PDB entry 3SPY | X-ray diffraction, 2.14 A resolution | chains A and T of the 3 polymer chains in the assembly

Chain A:
Molecule: DNA polymerase
Source organism: Enterobacteria phage RB69
Notes: EC 2.7.7.7
Reference sequence: Q38087 (DPOL_BPR69); numbering as in UniProt (aligned over 1-901)
Chain sequence (901 residues; row label = number of the first residue in the row):
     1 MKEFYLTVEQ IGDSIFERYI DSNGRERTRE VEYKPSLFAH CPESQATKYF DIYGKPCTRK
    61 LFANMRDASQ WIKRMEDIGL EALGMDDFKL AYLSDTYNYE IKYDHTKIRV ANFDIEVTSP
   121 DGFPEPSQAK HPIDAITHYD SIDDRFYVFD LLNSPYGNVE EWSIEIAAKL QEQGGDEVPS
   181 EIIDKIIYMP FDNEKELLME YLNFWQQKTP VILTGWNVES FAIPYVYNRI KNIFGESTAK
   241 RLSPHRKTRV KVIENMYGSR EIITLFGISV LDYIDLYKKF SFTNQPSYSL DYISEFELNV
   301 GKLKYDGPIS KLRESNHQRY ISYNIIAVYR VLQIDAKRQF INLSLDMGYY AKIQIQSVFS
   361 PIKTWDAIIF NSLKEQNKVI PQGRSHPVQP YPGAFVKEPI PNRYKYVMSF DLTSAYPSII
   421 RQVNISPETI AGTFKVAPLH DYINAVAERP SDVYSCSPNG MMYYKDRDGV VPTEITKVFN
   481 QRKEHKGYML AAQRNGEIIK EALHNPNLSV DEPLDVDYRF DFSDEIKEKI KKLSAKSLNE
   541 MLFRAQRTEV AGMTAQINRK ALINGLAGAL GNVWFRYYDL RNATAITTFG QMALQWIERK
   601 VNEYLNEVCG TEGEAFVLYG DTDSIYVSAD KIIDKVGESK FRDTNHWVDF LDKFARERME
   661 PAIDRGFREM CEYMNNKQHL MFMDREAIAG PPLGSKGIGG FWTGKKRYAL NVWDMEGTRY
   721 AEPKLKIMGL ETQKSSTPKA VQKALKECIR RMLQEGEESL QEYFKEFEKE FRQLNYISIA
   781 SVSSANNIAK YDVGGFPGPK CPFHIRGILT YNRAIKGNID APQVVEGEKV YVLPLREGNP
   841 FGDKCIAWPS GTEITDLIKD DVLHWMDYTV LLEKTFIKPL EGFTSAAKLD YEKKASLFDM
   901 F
Sequence notes: engineered mutation Ala-222 (Asp in Q38087), Ala-327 (Asp in Q38087), Ala-415 (Leu in Q38087), Ala-561 (Leu in Q38087), Gly-565 (Ser in Q38087), Ala-567 (Tyr in Q38087)
Swiss-Prot annotation at these positions:
  - region: Thr-248 to Thr-264 (Beta hairpin), Lys-705 to Tyr-708 (Binding of DNA in B-conformation), Leu-897 to Phe-901 (Interaction with the polymerase clamp)
  - binding site (Mg(2+)): Asp-114, Glu-116, Asp-411, Leu-412, Asp-623
  - binding site (substrate): Ser-414, Tyr-416, Arg-482, Lys-560
  - site: Asp-621 (Optimization of metal coordination by the polymerase active site), Lys-706 (Optimization of metal coordination by the polymerase active site), Asp-714 (Essential for viral replication)
  - mutagenesis: Asp-621 (D621A: Drastic decrease in the efficiency of incorporation of dGMP), Lys-706 (K706A: Almost complete loss of polymerase activity), Asp-714 (D714A: Complete loss of viral replication)
Bound ions: Mg2+ site 1: Asp-114, Glu-116; Mg2+ site 2: Asp-411, Leu-412, Asp-623 (together with UPC); Mg2+ site 3: Asp-411, Asp-623 (together with UPC) (shared with 1 residue of chain P); Mg2+ site 4: Asn-505, Lys-531
Small-molecule neighbours: UPC (2'-deoxy-5'-O-[(R)-hydroxy{[(R)-hydroxy(phosphonooxy)phosphoryl]methyl}phosphoryl]uridine): Asp-411, Leu-412, Thr-413, Ser-414, Ala-415, Tyr-416, Pro-417, Arg-482, Lys-486, Lys-560, Asn-564, Thr-622, Asp-623

Chain T:
Molecule: 18-nt DNA strand
Sequence (18 nucleotides; numbered 1 to 18; the number before each row is that of its first residue):
     1 TCGAGTAAGC AGTCCGCG

Chain A / chain T interface:
Residue-residue contacts - 46 pairs, chain A then chain T:
  Glu-219(A) with DC2(T), hydrogen bond to the base
  Ile-253(A) with DC2(T), phosphate contact
  Glu-254(A) with DC2(T), sugar contact
  Arg-260(A) with DC2(T), salt bridge to the phosphate
  Ile-262(A) with DC2(T), base contact
  Asp-275(A) with DG3(T), base contact
  Phe-359(A) with DG3(T), sugar contact
  Ser-360(A) with DG3(T), phosphate contact; DA4(T), hydrogen bond to the phosphate
  Pro-361(A) with DG3(T), phosphate contact; DA4(T), phosphate contact
  Ile-362(A) with DA4(T), hydrogen bond to the phosphate
  Tyr-391(A) with DG5(T), sugar contact; DT6(T), sugar contact
  Pro-392(A) with DT6(T), phosphate contact; DA7(T), phosphate contact
  Gly-393(A) with DT6(T), hydrogen bond to the phosphate; DA7(T), hydrogen bond to the phosphate
  Ala-394(A) with DA7(T), sugar contact
  Val-396(A) with DA7(T), phosphate contact; DA8(T), phosphate contact
  Asn-564(A) with DA4(T), base contact
  Gly-565(A) with DA4(T), sugar contact
  Gly-568(A) with DA4(T), base contact; DG5(T), sugar contact
  Ala-569(A) with DA4(T), sugar contact
  Gly-571(A) with DG5(T), sugar contact
  Asn-572(A) with DA4(T), hydrogen bond to the phosphate; DG5(T), hydrogen bond to the phosphate
  Lys-705(A) with DA8(T), salt bridge to the phosphate; DG9(T), sugar contact
  Lys-706(A) with DA7(T), base contact; DA8(T), sugar contact
  Arg-707(A) with DG9(T), phosphate contact; DC10(T), salt bridge to the phosphate
  Ser-784(A) with DT1(T), hydrogen bond to the base
  Asn-786(A) with DT1(T), hydrogen bond to the base
  Pro-799(A) with DC14(T), phosphate contact
  Lys-800(A) with DT13(T), phosphate contact; DC14(T), hydrogen bond to the phosphate
  Cys-801(A) with DT13(T), sugar contact
  Phe-803(A) with DG12(T), sugar contact
  Gly-827(A) with DT1(T), base contact
  Lys-844(A) with DT13(T), salt bridge to the phosphate
  Lys-874(A) with DG12(T), salt bridge to the phosphate
  Lys-878(A) with DA11(T), salt bridge to the phosphate
Also at the interface, not in a pair above, chain A (41 interface residues in all): Asn-255, Lys-363, Pro-390, Glu-398, Glu-731, Lys-734, Arg-806

In short:
The interface between chain A and chain T involves 41 residues on one side and 14 on the other, with 10
hydrogen bonds and 6 salt bridges. Among the polar pairs are Glu-219(A)/DC2(T), Ser-784(A)/DT1(T) and
Asn-786(A)/DT1(T). Ligands of chain A: compound UPC.
Chain A is DNA polymerase (Enterobacteria phage RB69) and chain T is an 18-nt DNA strand; the structure, RB69
DNA Polymerase(L415A/L561A/S565G/Y567A) Ternary Complex with dUpCpp Opposite dA, was determined by X-ray
diffraction, deposited together with 3S9H, 3SCX, 3SI6, 3SJJ, 3SNN, 3SPZ, 3SQ0 and 3SQ1.
